4B8J - chain A; structure by X-ray diffraction, 2.00 A resolution.

[Chain A]
Name: Importin subunit alpha-1A
From: Oryza sativa japonica group
UniProt: Q71VM4 (IMA1A_ORYSJ); numbering as in UniProt (aligned over 1-526)
Chain sequence (528 residues; each row starts with the number of its first residue; numbers below 1 keep their minus sign (Gly-1 is residue -1)):
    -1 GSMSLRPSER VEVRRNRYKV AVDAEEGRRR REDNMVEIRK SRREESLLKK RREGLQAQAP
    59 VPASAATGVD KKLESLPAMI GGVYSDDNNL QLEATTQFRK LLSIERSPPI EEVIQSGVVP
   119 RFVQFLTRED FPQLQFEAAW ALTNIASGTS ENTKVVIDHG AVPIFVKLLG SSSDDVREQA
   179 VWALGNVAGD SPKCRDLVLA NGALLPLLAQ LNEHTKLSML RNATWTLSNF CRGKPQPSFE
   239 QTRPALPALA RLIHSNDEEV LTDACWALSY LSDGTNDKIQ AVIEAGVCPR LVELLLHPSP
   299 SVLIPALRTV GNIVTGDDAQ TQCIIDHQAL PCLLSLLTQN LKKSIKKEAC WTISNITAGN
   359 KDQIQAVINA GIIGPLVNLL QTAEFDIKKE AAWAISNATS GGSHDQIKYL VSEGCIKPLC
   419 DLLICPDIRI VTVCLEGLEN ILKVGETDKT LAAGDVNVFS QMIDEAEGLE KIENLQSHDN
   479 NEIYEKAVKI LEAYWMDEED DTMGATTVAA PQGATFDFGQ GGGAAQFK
Not modelled in the structure: -1 to 24, 30-46, 51-72, 495-526
Sequence notes: expression tag (-1 to 0)
Reported in the primary citation:
  - contacts within the chain: Lys47-Asp188

[Overview]
The paper reports contacts within the chain involving Lys47 and Asp188.
Chain A is Importin subunit alpha-1A (Oryza sativa japonica group); the structure, rImp_alpha1a, was
determined by X-ray diffraction (same publication as 2YNS, 4B8O and 4B8P).
